Entry 4ZHQ (X-ray diffraction, 2.55 A resolution); this record covers chains B and E of the 6 polymer chains in the assembly.

[Chain B]
Molecule: Tubulin beta chain
From: Sus scrofa
UniProt: P02554 (TBB_PIG); the author numbering skips numbers that UniProt does not, so the offset changes along the chain: 1-42 = UniProt 1-42; 45-360 = UniProt 43-358; 369-455 = UniProt 359-445
Amino-acid sequence (445 residues; numbered 1 to 455; 10 numbers in that range are skipped by the numbering (no residue carries them; nothing is unmodelled there); the number before each row is that of its first residue):
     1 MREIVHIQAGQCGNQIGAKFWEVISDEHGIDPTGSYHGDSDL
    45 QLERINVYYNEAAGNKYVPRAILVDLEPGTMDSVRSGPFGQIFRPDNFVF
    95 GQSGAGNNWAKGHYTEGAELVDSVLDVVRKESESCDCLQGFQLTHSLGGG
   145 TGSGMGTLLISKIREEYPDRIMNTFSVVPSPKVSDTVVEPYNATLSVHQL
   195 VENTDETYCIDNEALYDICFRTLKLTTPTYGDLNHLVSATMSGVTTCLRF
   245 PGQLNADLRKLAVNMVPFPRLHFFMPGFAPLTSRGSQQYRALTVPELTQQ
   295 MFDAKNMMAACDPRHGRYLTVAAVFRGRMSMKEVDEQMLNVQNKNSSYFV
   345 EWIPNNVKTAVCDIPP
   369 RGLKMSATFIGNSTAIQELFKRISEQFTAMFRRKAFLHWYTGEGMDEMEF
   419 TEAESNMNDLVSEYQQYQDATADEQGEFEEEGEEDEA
Disordered / not traced: 279, 439-455
UniProt features mapped onto this chain:
  - motif: Met1 to Ile4 (MREI motif)
  - binding site (GTP): Gln11, Glu71, Ser140, Gly144, Thr145, Gly146, Asn206, Asn228
  - binding site (Mg(2+)): Glu71
  - modified residue: Ser40 (Phosphoserine), Lys60 (N6-acetyllysine), Ser174 (Phosphoserine), Thr287 (Phosphothreonine), Thr292 (Phosphothreonine), Arg320 (Omega-N-methylarginine), Glu448 (5-glutamyl polyglutamate)
  - cross-link (Glycyl lysine isopeptide (Lys-Gly)): Lys60 (interchain with G-Cter in ubiquitin), Lys326 (interchain with G-Cter in ubiquitin)
Metal / ion sites: Ca2+ near Glu113 (its only coordinating residue here)
Ligand contacts:
  - 4Q5 (N-methyl-L-valyl-N-[(3R,4S,5S)-1-{(2S)-2-[(1R,2R)-3-{[(1S,2R)-1-hydroxy-1-phenylpropan-2-yl]amino}-1-methoxy-2-methyl-3-oxopropyl]pyrrolidin-1-yl}-3-methoxy-5-methyl-1-oxoheptan-4-yl]-N-methyl-L-valinamide): Gln11, Gln15, Pro175, Lys176, Val177, Asp179, Tyr210, Thr221, Pro222, Thr223, Tyr224, Gly225, Asn228, Arg278
  - GDP (guanosine-5'-diphosphate): Ala9, Gly10, Gln11, Cys12, Gln15, Ile16, Asp69, Asn101, Ser140, Gly142, Gly143, Gly144, Thr145, Gly146, Ser147, Val171, Pro173, Val177, Ser178, Glu183, Asn206, Leu209, Tyr224, Leu227, Asn228
From the paper describing this entry:
  - binding site for 4Q5: Gln15, Asp179, Thr223, Tyr224, Gly225, Arg278

[Chain E]
Molecule: Stathmin-4
From: Rattus norvegicus
UniProt: P63043 (STMN4_RAT); residues 5-145 here correspond to UniProt positions 49-189 (UniProt number = residue number + 44)
Amino-acid sequence (143 residues; numbered 3 to 145; the number before each row is that of its first residue):
     3 MADMEVIELNKCTSGQSFEVILKPPSFDGVPEFNASLPRRRDPSLEEIQK
    53 KLEAAEERRKYQEAELLKHLAEKREHEREVIQKAIEENNNFIKMAKEKLA
   103 QKMESNKENREAHLAAMLERLQEKDKHAEEVRKNKELKEEASR
Disordered / not traced: 3-5, 29-43, 144-145
Sequence notes: expression tag (3-4)
UniProt features mapped onto this chain:
  - modified residue: Ser46 (Phosphoserine)

[How chain B and chain E interact]
Contacting residue pairs (24; chain B residue first):
  His107(B) with Lys75(E), hydrogen bond
  Tyr108(B) with His78(E), hydrogen bond; Val82(E), hydrophobic; Ile83(E)
  Leu152(B) with Glu79(E)
  Ser155(B) with Leu72(E); Lys75(E); Arg76(E), hydrogen bond
  Lys156(B) with Arg76(E); Glu79(E), salt bridge
  Arg158(B) with Leu68(E); Leu72(E)
  Glu159(B) with Leu69(E); Leu72(E); Arg76(E), salt bridge
  Pro162(B) with Glu65(E)
  Gln193(B) with Lys75(E)
  Glu411(B) with Val82(E); Ala86(E)
  Gly412(B) with Val82(E); Lys85(E); Ala86(E)
  Asp414(B) with Lys85(E), salt bridge
  Glu417(B) with His78(E), salt bridge
Also at the interface, not in a pair above, chain B (18 interface residues in all): Thr109, Asp163, Thr409, Gly410, Met413
Also at the interface, not in a pair above, chain E (13 interface residues in all): Glu89

[Overview]
Chain B and chain E form an interface of 18 and 13 residues respectively; the contacts include 3 hydrogen
bonds and 4 salt bridges. Polar pairs include Lys156(B)-Glu79(E), Glu159(B)-Arg76(E) and Asp414(B)-Lys85(E).
Ligands of chain B: GDP and compound 4Q5. From the paper: a binding site for 4Q5 at Gln15(B), Asp179(B) and
Thr223(B) among others.
Here chain B is Tubulin beta chain (Sus scrofa) and chain E is Stathmin-4 (Rattus norvegicus). Entry 4ZHQ
(Crystal structure of Tubulin-Stathmin-TTL-MMAE Complex) was determined by X-ray diffraction together with
4ZI7, 4ZOL and 5BMV from the same study.
